7SAX - chains A and F of the 7 polymer chains in the assembly; structure by electron microscopy, 3.00 A resolution.

== Chain A ==
Name: GldM
Source organism: Sphingobacterium wenxiniae
Notes: fragment: C-terminal TEV cleavage site and TwinStrep Tag
UniProt: A0A1I6R6I5 (A0A1I6R6I5_9SPHI); residue numbers follow UniProt; this construct covers 1-224
Sequence (263 residues; numbered 1 to 263; the number before each row is that of its first residue):
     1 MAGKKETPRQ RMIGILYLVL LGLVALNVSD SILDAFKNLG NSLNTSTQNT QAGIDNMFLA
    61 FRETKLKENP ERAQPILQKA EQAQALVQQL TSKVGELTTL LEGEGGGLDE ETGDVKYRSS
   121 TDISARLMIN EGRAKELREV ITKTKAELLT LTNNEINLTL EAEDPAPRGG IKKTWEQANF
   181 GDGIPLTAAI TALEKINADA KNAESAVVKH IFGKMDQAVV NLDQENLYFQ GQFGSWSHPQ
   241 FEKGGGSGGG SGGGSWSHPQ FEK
Not modelled in the structure: 1-2, 216-263
Differences from the reference sequence: expression tag (225-263)

== Chain F ==
Name: GldL
Source organism: Sphingobacterium wenxiniae
UniProt: A0A1I6R6J4 (A0A1I6R6J4_9SPHI); numbering as in UniProt (aligned over 1-212)
Sequence (212 residues; row label = number of the first residue in the row):
     1 MAKKTKFKFG INTLINWGAT VVIIGLMFKI LHLKGGEWMI GVGLAVEALL FFIMGFMQAE
    61 QEPDWTRVYP ELDEDYNGEL PTRSVRAVAQ PVATGNTAAL DKLLQDAKID ENLIGNLGDG
   121 LRTFSDKVAS ISKVADTAVA TNQFADKLNA ASTGAAQLSN AFERAASDLQ TFNESAADMQ
   181 QFKEQVSTFN KNLSSLNAIY GNMLSAMNTN RS
Not modelled in the structure: 1-7, 58-212

== How chain A and chain F interact ==
Pairs across the interface - 9 pairs, chain A then chain F:
  Arg9(A) with Ile15(F); Asn16(F), hydrogen bond
  Leu16(A) with Ile23(F), hydrophobic
  Leu20(A) with Leu26(F), hydrophobic
  Arg168(A) with Lys34(F)
  Gly169(A) with Lys34(F); Trp38(F)
  Ile171(A) with Glu37(F)
  Lys173(A) with Glu37(F), salt bridge
Also at the interface, not in a pair above, chain A (8 interface residues in all): Leu23
Also at the interface, not in a pair above, chain F (9 interface residues in all): Ala19, Ile30

== In short ==
Chain A and chain F form an interface of 8 and 9 residues respectively; the contacts include 1 hydrogen bond
and 1 salt bridge. Polar pairs include Lys173(A)-Glu37(F) and Arg9(A)-Asn16(F).
Chain A is GldM and chain F is GldL, both from Sphingobacterium wenxiniae; the structure, Structure of GldLM,
the proton-powered motor that drives Type IX protein secretion and gliding motility in ..., was determined by
electron microscopy, deposited together with 7SAT, 7SAU, 7SAZ and 7SB2.
